Entry 7XKO (electron microscopy, 3.40 A resolution); this record covers chains A and G of the 7 polymer chains in the assembly.

# Chain A
Name: ATP synthase subunit alpha
From: Bacillus sp. PS3
Notes: EC 7.1.2.2
Reference sequence: A0A0M3VGF9 (A0A0M3VGF9_BACP3); numbering as in UniProt (aligned over 1-502)
Chain sequence (502 residues; each row starts with the number of its first residue):
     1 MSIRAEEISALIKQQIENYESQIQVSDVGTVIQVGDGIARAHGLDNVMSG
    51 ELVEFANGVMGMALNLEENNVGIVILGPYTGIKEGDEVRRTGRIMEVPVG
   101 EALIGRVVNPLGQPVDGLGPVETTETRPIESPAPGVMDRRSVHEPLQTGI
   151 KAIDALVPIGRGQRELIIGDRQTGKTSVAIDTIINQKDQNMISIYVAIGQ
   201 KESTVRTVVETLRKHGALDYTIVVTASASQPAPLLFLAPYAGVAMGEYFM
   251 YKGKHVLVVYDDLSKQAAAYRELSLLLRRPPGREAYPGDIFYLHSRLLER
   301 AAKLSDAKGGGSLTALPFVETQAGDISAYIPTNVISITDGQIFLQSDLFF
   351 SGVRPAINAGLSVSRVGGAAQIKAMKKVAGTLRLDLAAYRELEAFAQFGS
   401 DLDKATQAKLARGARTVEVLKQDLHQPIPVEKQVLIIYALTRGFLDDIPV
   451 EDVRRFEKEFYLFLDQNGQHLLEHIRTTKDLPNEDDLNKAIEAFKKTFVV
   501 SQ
Not modelled in the structure: 1-23, 502
Differences from the reference sequence: conflict Pro132 (Arg in A0A0M3VGF9), Ser193 (Cys in A0A0M3VGF9), Phe463 (Trp in A0A0M3VGF9)

# Chain G
Name: ATP synthase gamma chain
From: Bacillus sp. PS3
Reference sequence: A0A0M4TPJ7 (A0A0M4TPJ7_BACP3); residues 1-285 here = UniProt positions 1-285
Chain sequence (285 residues; row label = number of the first residue in the row):
     1 MASLRDIKTRINATKKTSQITKAMEMVSTSKLNRAEQNAKSFVPYMEKIQ
    51 EVVANVALGAGGASHPMLVSRPVKKTGYLVITSDRGLAGAYNSNVLRLVY
   101 QTIQKRHASPDEYAIIVIGRVGLSFFRKRNMPVILDITRLPDQPSFADIK
   151 EIARKTVGLFADGTFDELYMYYNHYVSAIQQEVTERKLLPLTDLAENKQR
   201 TVYEFEPSQEEILDVLLPQYAESLIYGALLDAKASEHAARMTAMKNATDN
   251 ANELIRTLTLSYNRARQAAITQEITEIVAGANALQ
Not modelled in the structure: 1, 285

# Interface between chain A and chain G
Residue-residue contacts (7; chain A residue first):
  Pro281(A) - Ala281(G)  hydrophobic
  Arg283(A) - Ile270(G)
  Arg283(A) - Ile274(G)
  Ala285(A) - Ile277(G)
  Phe395(A) - Ala23(G)  hydrophobic
  Phe398(A) - Val27(G)  hydrophobic
  Ser400(A) - Ser30(G)
Also at the interface, not in a pair above, chain A (11 interface residues in all): Arg278, Gly282, Glu284, Ala394, Gln397
Also at the interface, not in a pair above, chain G (14 interface residues in all): Gln19, Ile20, Lys22, Met26, Arg34, Glu273, Leu284

# Overview
11 residues of chain A face 14 of chain G across their interface.
Chain A is ATP synthase subunit alpha and chain G is ATP synthase gamma chain, both from Bacillus sp. PS3; the
structure, F1 domain of epsilon C-terminal domain deleted FoF1 from Bacillus PS3,state1,nucleotide depeleted,
was determined by electron microscopy (same publication as 7XKH, 7XKP, 7XKQ and 7XKR).
